4U7T - chains A and B of the 6 polymer chains in the assembly; structure by X-ray diffraction, 2.90 A resolution.

# Chain A
Name: DNA (cytosine-5)-methyltransferase 3A
Source organism: Homo sapiens
Notes: EC 2.1.1.37
UniProt: Q9Y6K1 (DNM3A_HUMAN); residues 476-912 here = UniProt positions 476-912
Chain sequence (445 residues; row label = number of the first residue in the row):
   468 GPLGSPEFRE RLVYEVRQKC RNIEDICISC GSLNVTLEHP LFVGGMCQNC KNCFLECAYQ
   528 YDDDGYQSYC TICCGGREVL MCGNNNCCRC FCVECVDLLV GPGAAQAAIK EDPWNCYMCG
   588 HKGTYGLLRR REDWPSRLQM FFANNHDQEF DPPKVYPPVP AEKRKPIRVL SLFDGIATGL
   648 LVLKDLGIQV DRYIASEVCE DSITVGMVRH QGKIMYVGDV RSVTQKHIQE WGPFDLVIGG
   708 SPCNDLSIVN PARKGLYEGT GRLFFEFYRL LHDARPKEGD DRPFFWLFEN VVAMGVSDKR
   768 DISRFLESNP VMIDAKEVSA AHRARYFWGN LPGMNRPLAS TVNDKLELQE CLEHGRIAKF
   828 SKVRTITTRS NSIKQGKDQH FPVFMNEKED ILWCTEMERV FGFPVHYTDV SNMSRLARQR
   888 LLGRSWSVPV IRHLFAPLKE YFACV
Unresolved in the structure: 468-473, 611-620, 834-845
Differences from the reference sequence: expression tag (468-475)
Metal / ion sites: Zn2+ site 1: Cys494, Cys497, Cys514, Cys517; Zn2+ site 2: Cys537, Cys540, Cys559, Cys562; Zn2+ site 3: Cys549, Cys554, Cys583, Cys586
Small-molecule neighbours: S-adenosylhomocysteine (SAH): Phe640, Asp641, Gly642, Ile643, Thr645, Ser663, Glu664, Val665, Cys666, Gly685, Asp686, Val687, Arg688, Gly707, Ser708, Pro709, Leu730, Arg891, Ser892, Trp893
Swiss-Prot annotation at these positions:
  - zinc finger: Ile493 to Glu523 (GATA-type), Gln534 to Gly590 (PHD-type)
  - active site: Cys710
  - binding site (S-adenosyl-L-methionine): Asp641 to Thr645, Glu664, Asp686 to Arg688, Arg891 to Trp893
  - modified residue: Cys710 (S-methylcysteine)
  - natural variant: Asp529 (D529N: In TBRS; uncertain significance), Gly532 (G532S: In TBRS), Met548 (M548K: In TBRS), Cys549 (C549R: In TBRS), Leu648 (L648P: In TBRS), Gly699 (G699D: In a patient with chronic myelomonocytic leukemia), Pro700 (P700L: In TBRS), Phe731 (deletion: In a patient with chronic myelomonocytic leukemia), Arg749 (R749C: In TBRS), Arg771 (R771Q: In TBRS; uncertain significance), Val778 (V778G: In TBRS; uncertain significance), Asn838 (N838D: In TBRS), 3 further natural variant entries in UniProt
  - mutagenesis: Phe732 (F732A: Loss of activity due to the incapacity to bind the regulatory subunit DNMT3L)

# Chain B
Name: DNA (cytosine-5)-methyltransferase 3-like
Source organism: Homo sapiens
UniProt: Q9UJW3 (DNM3L_HUMAN); numbering as in UniProt (aligned over 178-379)
Chain sequence (209 residues; each row starts with the number of its first residue):
   171 GPLGSEFMFE TVPVWRRQPV RVLSLFEDIK KELTSLGFLE SGSDPGQLKH VVDVTDTVRK
   231 DVEEWGPFDL VYGATPPLGH TCDRPPSWYL FQFHRLLQYA RPKPGSPRPF FWMFVDNLVL
   291 NKEDLDVASR FLEMEPVTIP DVHGGSLQNA VRVWSNIPAI RSRHWALVSE EELSLLAQNK
   351 QSSKLAAKWP TKLVKNCFLP LREYFKYFS
Unresolved in the structure: 171-176, 316-320, 333-335, 351, 354-360
Differences from the reference sequence: expression tag (171-177)
Swiss-Prot annotation at these positions:
  - mutagenesis: Phe261 (F261A: Loss of binding to DNMT3A)

# Chain A / chain B interface
Contacting residue pairs (34):
  Arg688(A) - Arg300(B)  hydrogen bond (backbone-side chain)
  Gln692(A) - Glu303(B)
  Tyr724(A) - Pro255(B)  hydrophobic
  Tyr724(A) - Ser257(B)  hydrogen bond (backbone-side chain)
  Tyr724(A) - Trp258(B)
  Tyr724(A) - Phe261(B)  hydrophobic
  Tyr724(A) - Gln262(B)
  Glu725(A) - Pro255(B)
  Arg729(A) - Ser257(B)  hydrogen bond
  Arg729(A) - Asp294(B)  salt bridge
  Arg729(A) - Val297(B)
  Phe732(A) - Phe261(B)  hydrophobic
  Phe732(A) - Phe301(B)
  Glu733(A) - Arg300(B)  salt bridge
  Glu733(A) - Phe301(B)
  Tyr735(A) - His264(B)  hydrogen bond
  Tyr735(A) - Arg265(B)
  Arg736(A) - Arg300(B)
  Arg736(A) - Phe301(B)
  His739(A) - Gln268(B)
  Lys744(A) - Pro274(B)
  Glu745(A) - Lys273(B)  salt bridge
  Glu745(A) - Pro274(B)
  Arg767(A) - Thr225(B)
  Arg767(A) - Asp226(B)
  Arg771(A) - Thr225(B)  hydrogen bond (side chain-backbone)
  Arg771(A) - Asp226(B)  salt bridge
  Arg771(A) - Arg265(B)
  Arg771(A) - Tyr269(B)  hydrogen bond (backbone-side chain)
  Phe772(A) - Phe261(B)
  Phe772(A) - Gln262(B)
  Phe772(A) - Arg265(B)
  Glu774(A) - Arg229(B)  salt bridge
  Glu774(A) - Tyr269(B)
Also at the interface, not in a pair above, chain A (17 interface residues in all): Asp768
Also at the interface, not in a pair above, chain B (22 interface residues in all): Thr227, Val228, Glu293

# Overview
Chain A and chain B form an interface of 17 and 22 residues respectively; the contacts include 6 hydrogen
bonds and 5 salt bridges. Polar contacts include Arg729(A)-Asp294(B), Glu733(A)-Arg300(B) and
Glu745(A)-Lys273(B). Bound to chain A: S-adenosylhomocysteine.
Chain A is DNA (cytosine-5)-methyltransferase 3A and chain B is DNA (cytosine-5)-methyltransferase 3-like,
both from Homo sapiens; the structure, Crystal structure of DNMT3A-DNMT3L in complex with histone H3, was
determined by X-ray diffraction (same publication as 4U7P).
